Entry 8FU3 (electron microscopy, 2.88 A resolution); this record covers chains A and B of the 5 polymer chains in the assembly.

# Chain A
Molecule: RNA-directed RNA polymerase L
From: Human respiratory syncytial virus A2
Notes: EC 2.7.7.48, 2.1.1.56, 2.7.7.-, 2.7.7.88
UniProt: P28887 (L_HRSVA); residue numbers follow UniProt; this construct covers 1-2165
Chain sequence (2201 residues; row label = number of the first residue in the row; numbers below 1 keep their minus sign (Met-35 is residue -35)):
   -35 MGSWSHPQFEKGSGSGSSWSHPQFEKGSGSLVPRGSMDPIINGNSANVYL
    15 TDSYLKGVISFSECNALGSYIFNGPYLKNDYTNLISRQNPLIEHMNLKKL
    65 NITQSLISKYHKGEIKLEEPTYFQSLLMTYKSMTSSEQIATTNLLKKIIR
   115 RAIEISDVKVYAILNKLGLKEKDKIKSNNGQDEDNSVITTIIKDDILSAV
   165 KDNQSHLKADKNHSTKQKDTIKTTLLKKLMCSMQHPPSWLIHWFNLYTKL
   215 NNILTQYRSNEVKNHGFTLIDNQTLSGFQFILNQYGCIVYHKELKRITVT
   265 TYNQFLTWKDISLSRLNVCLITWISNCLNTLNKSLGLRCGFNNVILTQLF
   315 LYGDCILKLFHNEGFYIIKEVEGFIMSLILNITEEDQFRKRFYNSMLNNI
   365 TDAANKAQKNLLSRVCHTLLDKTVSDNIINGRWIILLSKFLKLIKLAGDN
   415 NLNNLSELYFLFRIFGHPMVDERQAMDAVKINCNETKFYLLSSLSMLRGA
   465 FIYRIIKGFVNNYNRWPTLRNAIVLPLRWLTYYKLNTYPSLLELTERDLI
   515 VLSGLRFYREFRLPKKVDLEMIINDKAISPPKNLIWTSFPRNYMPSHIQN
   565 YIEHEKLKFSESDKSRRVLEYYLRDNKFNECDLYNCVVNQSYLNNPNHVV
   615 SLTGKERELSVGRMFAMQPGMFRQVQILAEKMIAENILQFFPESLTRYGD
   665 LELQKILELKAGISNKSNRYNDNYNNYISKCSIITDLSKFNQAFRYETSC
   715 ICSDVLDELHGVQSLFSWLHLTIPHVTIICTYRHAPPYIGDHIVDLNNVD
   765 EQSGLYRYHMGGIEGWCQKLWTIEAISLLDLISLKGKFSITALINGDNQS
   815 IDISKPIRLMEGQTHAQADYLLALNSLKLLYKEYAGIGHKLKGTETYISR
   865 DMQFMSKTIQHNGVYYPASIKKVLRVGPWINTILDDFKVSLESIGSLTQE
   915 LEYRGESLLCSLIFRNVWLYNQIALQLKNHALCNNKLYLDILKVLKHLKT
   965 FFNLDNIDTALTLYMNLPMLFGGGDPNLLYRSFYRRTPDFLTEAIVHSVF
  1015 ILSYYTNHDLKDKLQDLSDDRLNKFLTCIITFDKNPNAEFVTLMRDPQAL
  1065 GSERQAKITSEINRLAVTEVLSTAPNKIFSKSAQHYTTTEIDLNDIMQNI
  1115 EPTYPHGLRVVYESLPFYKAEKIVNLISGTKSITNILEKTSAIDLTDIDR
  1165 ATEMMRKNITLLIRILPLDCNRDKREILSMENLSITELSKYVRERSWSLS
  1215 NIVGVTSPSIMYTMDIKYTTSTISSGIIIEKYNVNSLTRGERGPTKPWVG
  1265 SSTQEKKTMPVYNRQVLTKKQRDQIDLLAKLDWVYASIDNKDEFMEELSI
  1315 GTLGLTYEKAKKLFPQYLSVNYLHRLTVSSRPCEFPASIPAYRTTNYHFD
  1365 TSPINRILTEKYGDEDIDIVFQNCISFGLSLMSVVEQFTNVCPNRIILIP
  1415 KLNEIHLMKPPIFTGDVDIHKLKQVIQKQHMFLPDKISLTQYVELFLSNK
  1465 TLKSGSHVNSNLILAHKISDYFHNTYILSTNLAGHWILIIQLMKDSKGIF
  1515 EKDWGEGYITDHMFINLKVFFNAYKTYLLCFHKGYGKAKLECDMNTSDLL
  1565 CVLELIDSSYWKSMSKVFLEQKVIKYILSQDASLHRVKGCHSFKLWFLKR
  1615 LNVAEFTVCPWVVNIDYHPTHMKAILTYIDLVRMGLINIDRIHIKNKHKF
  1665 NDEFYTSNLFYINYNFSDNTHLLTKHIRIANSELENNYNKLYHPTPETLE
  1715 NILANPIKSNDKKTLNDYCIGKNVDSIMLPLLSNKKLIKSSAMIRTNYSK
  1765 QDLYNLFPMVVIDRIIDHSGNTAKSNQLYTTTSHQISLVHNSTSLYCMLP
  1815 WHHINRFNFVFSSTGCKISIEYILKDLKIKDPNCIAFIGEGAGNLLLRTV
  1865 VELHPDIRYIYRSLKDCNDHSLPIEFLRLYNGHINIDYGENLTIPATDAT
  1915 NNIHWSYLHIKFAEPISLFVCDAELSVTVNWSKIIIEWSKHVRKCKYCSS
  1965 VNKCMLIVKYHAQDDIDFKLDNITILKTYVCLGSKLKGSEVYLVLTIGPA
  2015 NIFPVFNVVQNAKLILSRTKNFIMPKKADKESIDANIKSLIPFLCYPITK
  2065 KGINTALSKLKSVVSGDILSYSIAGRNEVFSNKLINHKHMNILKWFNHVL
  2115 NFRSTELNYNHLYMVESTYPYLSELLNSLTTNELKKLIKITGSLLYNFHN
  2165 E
Not modelled in the structure: -35 to 9, 135-183, 620-626, 660-688, 1462-2165
Differences from the reference sequence: initiating methionine (-35); expression tag (-34 to 0)
Ligand contacts: YBK (8-methoxy-3-methyl-N-{(2S)-3,3,3-trifluoro-2-[5-fluoro-6-(4-fluorophenyl)-4-(2-hydroxypropan-2-yl)pyridin-2-yl]-2-hydroxypropyl}cinnoline-6-carboxamide): Pro1002, Gly1218, Val1219, Thr1220, Ser1221, Ile1241, Ser1266, Leu1337, His1338, Arg1345, Phe1349, Thr1365, Ile1368, Asn1369, Leu1372, Thr1373, Tyr1376, Asp1378, Glu1379, Asp1380, Ile1381, Asp1382, Ile1383, Val1384, Phe1385, Gln1386, Cys1388, Met1422
Curated features (UniProtKB/Swiss-Prot):
  - active site: His1338 (Nucleophile), Lys1831 (For mRNA (nucleoside-2'-O-)-methyltransferase activity), Asp1936 (For mRNA (nucleoside-2'-O-)-methyltransferase activity), Lys1973 (For mRNA (nucleoside-2'-O-)-methyltransferase activity), Glu2004 (For mRNA (nucleoside-2'-O-)-methyltransferase activity)
  - binding site (Mg(2+)): Asp700, Asp811
  - binding site (substrate): Gly1853 to Gly1857
  - natural variant: Cys319 (C319Y: In strain: Cold-passage attenuated), His1690 (H1690Y: In strain: Cold-passage attenuated)
  - mutagenesis: Asp811 (D811A: Complete loss of RNA synthesis), Asn812 (N812A: Complete loss of RNA synthesis), Pro1261 (P1261A: Inhibition of RNA synthesis), Trp1262 (W1262A: Inhibition of RNA synthesis), Pro1274 (P1274A: No effect on RNA synthesis), Tyr1276 (Y1276A: No effect on RNA synthesis), Arg1820 (R1820A: Complete loss of methyltransferase activity), Gly1855 (G1855S: Complete loss of methyltransferase activity), Asp1936 (D1936A: About 90% loss of methyltransferase activity), Glu1938 (E1938A: Complete loss of methyltransferase activity), Ser1998 (S1998A: Complete loss of methyltransferase activity), Glu2004 (E2004A: Complete loss of methyltransferase activity)

# Chain B
Molecule: Phosphoprotein
From: Human respiratory syncytial virus A2
UniProt: P03421 (PHOSP_HRSVA); residues 1-241 here = UniProt positions 1-241
Chain sequence (256 residues; row label = number of the first residue in the row):
     1 MEKFAPEFHGEDANNRATKFLESIKGKFTSPKDPKKKDSIISVNSIDIEV
    51 TKESPITSNSTIINPTNETDDTAGNKPNYQRKPLVSFKEDPTPSDNPFSK
   101 LYKETIETFDNNEEESSYSYEEINDQTNDNITARLDRIDEKLSEILGMLH
   151 TLVVASAGPTSARDGIRDAMIGLREEMIEKIRTEALMTNDRLEAMARLRN
   201 EESEKMAKDTSDEVSLNPTSEKLNNLLEGNDSDNDLSLEDFKGENKYFQG
   251 HHHHHH
Not modelled in the structure: 1-127, 242-256
Differences from the reference sequence: expression tag (242-256)
Curated features (UniProtKB/Swiss-Prot):
  - region: Met1 to Ser30 (Binding to monomeric RNA-free nucleoprotein), Ser39 to Thr57 (Important for viral particle assembly), Arg81 to Phe87 (Binding to host phosphatase PP1), Asp90 to Asp110 (Binding to protein M2-1), Leu216 to Ser232 (Binding to RNA-directed RNA polymerase L), Ser232 to Phe241 (Binding to the N-RNA complex)
  - site: Thr108 (Interaction with protein M2-1)
  - modified residue: Thr108 (Phosphothreonine), Ser116 (Phosphoserine), Ser117 (Phosphoserine), Ser119 (Phosphoserine), Ser232 (Phosphoserine), Ser237 (Phosphoserine)
  - mutagenesis: Phe87 (F87A: Almost complete loss of viral transcription. Complete loss of interaction with host phosphatase PP1), Phe98 (F98A: Complete loss of interaction with protein M2-1. Almost complete loss of viral transcription and loss of localization of protein M2-1 in inclusion bodies), Leu101 (L101A: Complete loss of interaction with protein M2-1. Almost complete loss of viral transcription and loss of localization of protein M2-1 in inclusion bodies), Tyr102 (Y102A: Complete loss of interaction with protein M2-1. Almost complete loss of viral transcription and loss of localization of protein M2-1 in inclusion bodies), Thr105 (T105A/D: Complete loss of interaction with protein M2-1. Almost complete loss of viral transcription and loss of localization of protein M2-1 in inclusion bodies), Ile106 (I106A: Complete loss of interaction with protein M2-1. Almost complete loss of viral transcription and loss of localization of protein M2-1 in inclusion bodies), Thr108 (T108D: Loss of interaction with protein M2-1 and loss of localization of protein M2-1 in inclusion bodies), Phe109 (F109A: Complete loss of interaction with protein M2-1. Almost complete loss of viral transcription and loss of localization of protein M2-1 in inclusion bodies), Ser116 to Ser119 (60% loss of transcription inhibition by M2-2), Gly172 (G172S: Almost complete loss of interaction with the nucleoprotein), Glu176 (E176G: Complete loss of interaction with the nucleoprotein), Asp233 (D233A: Complete loss of interaction with the N-RNA complex; when associated with A-239), 4 further mutagenesis entries in UniProt

# How chain A and chain B interact
Contacting residue pairs (101):
  Tyr316(A) - Leu238(B)
  Cys319(A) - Leu238(B)  hydrophobic
  Leu323(A) - Phe241(B)  hydrophobic
  Lys354(A) - Glu213(B)  salt bridge
  Arg355(A) - Asp209(B)  hydrogen bond (side chain-backbone)
  Arg355(A) - Ser211(B)  hydrogen bond (side chain-backbone)
  Arg355(A) - Val214(B)
  Tyr357(A) - Asn224(B)  hydrogen bond
  Tyr357(A) - Leu227(B)
  Asn358(A) - Val214(B)  hydrogen bond (side chain-backbone)
  Asn358(A) - Leu216(B)
  Ser359(A) - Val214(B)
  Leu361(A) - Leu216(B)  hydrophobic
  Leu361(A) - Ser220(B)  hydrogen bond (backbone-side chain)
  Leu361(A) - Asn224(B)
  Leu361(A) - Leu227(B)  hydrophobic
  Asn362(A) - Ser215(B)  hydrogen bond (side chain-backbone)
  Asn362(A) - Leu216(B)
  Asn362(A) - Asn217(B)  hydrogen bond (side chain-backbone)
  Asn362(A) - Ser220(B)  hydrogen bond
  Thr365(A) - Thr219(B)
  Thr365(A) - Ser220(B)  hydrogen bond
  Thr365(A) - Leu223(B)
  Asp366(A) - Asn217(B)  hydrogen bond
  Asn369(A) - Thr219(B)  hydrogen bond
  Asn391(A) - Phe241(B)
  Arg396(A) - Asp235(B)
  Trp397(A) - Thr219(B)
  Ile398(A) - Thr219(B)
  Ile398(A) - Lys222(B)
  Ile398(A) - Leu223(B)
  Ile398(A) - Leu226(B)
  Ile399(A) - Leu226(B)  hydrophobic
  Ile399(A) - Asn234(B)
  Ile399(A) - Leu236(B)  hydrophobic
  Leu400(A) - Leu236(B)  hydrophobic
  Leu400(A) - Leu238(B)  hydrophobic
  Leu401(A) - Leu223(B)  hydrophobic
  Ser402(A) - Leu223(B)
  Ser402(A) - Leu226(B)
  Ser402(A) - Leu227(B)
  Ser402(A) - Asn234(B)  hydrogen bond
  Lys403(A) - Asn234(B)
  Leu405(A) - Leu227(B)  hydrophobic
  Lys406(A) - Leu226(B)  hydrogen bond (side chain-backbone)
  Lys406(A) - Leu227(B)
  Lys406(A) - Gly229(B)
  Lys406(A) - Asn230(B)
  Lys406(A) - Asn234(B)
  Ile445(A) - Asn189(B)  hydrogen bond (backbone-side chain)
  Asn448(A) - Pro159(B)
  Glu449(A) - Met187(B)
  Glu449(A) - Thr188(B)
  Glu449(A) - Asn189(B)  hydrogen bond (side chain-backbone)
  Glu449(A) - Asp190(B)
  Thr450(A) - Ser156(B)
  Thr450(A) - Arg167(B)  hydrogen bond
  Thr450(A) - Met187(B)  hydrogen bond (side chain-backbone)
  Thr450(A) - Thr188(B)  hydrogen bond (backbone-side chain)
  Lys451(A) - Val154(B)
  Lys451(A) - Ala155(B)
  Lys451(A) - Ser156(B)  hydrogen bond (backbone-backbone)
  Phe452(A) - Val154(B)
  Phe452(A) - Ala155(B)  hydrophobic
  Phe452(A) - Ile181(B)  hydrophobic
  Phe452(A) - Leu186(B)  hydrophobic
  Phe452(A) - Arg197(B)  hydrogen bond (backbone-side chain)
  Phe452(A) - Leu198(B)  hydrophobic
  Tyr453(A) - Leu152(B)
  Tyr453(A) - Val153(B)
  Tyr453(A) - Val154(B)  hydrogen bond (backbone-backbone)
  Tyr453(A) - Ser156(B)
  Leu454(A) - Leu152(B)
  Leu454(A) - Val153(B)  hydrophobic
  Leu454(A) - Arg174(B)
  Leu455(A) - Leu149(B)
  Leu455(A) - Leu152(B)  hydrogen bond (backbone-backbone)
  Ser456(A) - His150(B)
  Ile514(A) - His150(B)
  Glu711(A) - Ser156(B)
  Glu711(A) - Ala157(B)  hydrogen bond (side chain-backbone)
  Glu711(A) - Ala169(B)
  Pro738(A) - Ile166(B)
  His739(A) - Ile166(B)
  Glu765(A) - Arg163(B)  salt bridge
  Tyr772(A) - Pro159(B)  hydrophobic
  Tyr772(A) - Arg163(B)
  Tyr772(A) - Asp164(B)
  Tyr772(A) - Gly165(B)  hydrogen bond (side chain-backbone)
  Tyr772(A) - Ile166(B)  hydrophobic
  Met774(A) - Ala157(B)
  Met774(A) - Gly158(B)
  Tyr834(A) - Asp212(B)  hydrogen bond (side chain-backbone)
  Leu838(A) - Thr210(B)
  Leu838(A) - Ser211(B)
  Leu838(A) - Asp212(B)
  Lys842(A) - Thr210(B)
  Tyr845(A) - Met206(B)  hydrophobic
  Tyr845(A) - Thr210(B)
  Ala849(A) - Arg197(B)  hydrogen bond (backbone-side chain)
  Lys854(A) - Asp190(B)  salt bridge
Interface residues without a listed pair, chain A (53 interface residues in all): Lys322, Gly395, Leu458, Arg709, Leu841, Gly850
Interface residues without a listed pair, chain B (53 interface residues in all): Met177, Glu193, Ala194, Asn200

# Summary
The chain A/chain B interface involves 53 residues from each chain, with 26 hydrogen bonds and 3 salt bridges.
Polar pairs include Lys354(A)-Glu213(B), Glu765(A)-Arg163(B) and Lys854(A)-Asp190(B). Ligands of chain A:
compound YBK.
Chain A is RNA-directed RNA polymerase L and chain B is Phosphoprotein, both from Human respiratory syncytial
virus A2; the structure, Structure Of Respiratory Syncytial Virus Polymerase with Novel Non-Nucleoside
Inhibitor, was determined by electron microscopy.
